Entry 6Q0D (X-ray diffraction, 2.05 A resolution); this record covers chains C and D of the 4 polymer chains in the assembly.

[Chain C (and D)]
Name: L-lactate dehydrogenase A chain
Organism: Homo sapiens
Notes: EC 1.1.1.27; chain D of this document is another copy of the same molecule, construct and numbering; everything in this record applies to it too
Reference sequence: P00338 (LDHA_HUMAN); residues 0-331 here correspond to UniProt positions 1-332 (UniProt number = residue number + 1)
Sequence (332 residues; row label = number of the first residue in the row; numbering starts at 0):
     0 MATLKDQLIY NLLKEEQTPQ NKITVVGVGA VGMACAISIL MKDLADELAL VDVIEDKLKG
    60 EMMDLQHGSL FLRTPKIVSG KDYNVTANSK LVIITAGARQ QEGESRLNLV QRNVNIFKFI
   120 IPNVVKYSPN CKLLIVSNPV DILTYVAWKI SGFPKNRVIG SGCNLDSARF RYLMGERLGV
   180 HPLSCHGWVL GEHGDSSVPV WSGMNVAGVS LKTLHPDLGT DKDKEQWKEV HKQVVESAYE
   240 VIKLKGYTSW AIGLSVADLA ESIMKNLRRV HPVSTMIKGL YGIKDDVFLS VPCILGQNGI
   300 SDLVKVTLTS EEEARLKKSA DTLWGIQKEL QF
Unresolved in the structure: 0
Swiss-Prot annotation at these positions:
  - active site: H192 (Proton acceptor)
  - binding site (NAD(+)): R98, N137
  - binding site (substrate): R105, N137, R168, T247
  - modified residue: A1 (N-acetylalanine), K4 (N6-acetyllysine), Y9 (Phosphotyrosine), K13 (N6-acetyllysine), T17 (Phosphothreonine), K56 (N6-acetyllysine), K80 (N6-acetyllysine), K117 (N6-acetyllysine), K125 (N6-acetyllysine), K223 (N6-acetyllysine), K231 (N6-acetyllysine), Y238 (Phosphotyrosine), K242 (N6-acetyllysine), T308 (Phosphothreonine), S309 (Phosphoserine), K317 (N6-acetyllysine), T321 (Phosphothreonine)
  - cross-link: K56 (Glycyl lysine isopeptide (Lys-Gly) (interchain with G-Cter in SUMO2))
Ligand contacts:
  - NADH (NAI; 1,4-dihydronicotinamide adenine dinucleotide): V25, G26, V27, G28, A29, V30, G31, D51, V52, I53, Y82, T94, A95, G96, R98, I115, F118, I119, V135, S136, N137, V139, S160, G161, L164, H192, Y246, T247, I251
  - P8M (2-{3-[3-(cyclopentylethynyl)-4-fluorophenyl]-5-(cyclopropylmethyl)-4-[(3-fluoro-4-sulfamoylphenyl)methyl]-1H-pyrazol-1-yl}-1,3-thiazole-4-carboxylic acid): R105, L106, L108, V109, N112, N137, P138, V139, D140, I141, L164, R168, E191, H192, G193, D194, V234, A237, Y238, I241, T247, L322, I325
From the paper describing this entry:
  - binding site for P8M: D140, I141, R168, E191, Y238, T247

[How chain C and chain D interact]
Pairs across the interface (118):
  T2(C) - E224(D)
  L3(C) - L210(D)  hydrophobic
  L3(C) - H214(D)
  L3(C) - E224(D)  hydrogen bond (backbone-side chain)
  L3(C) - W226(D)  hydrophobic
  K4(C) - R176(D)
  K4(C) - L177(D)
  Q6(C) - L213(D)  hydrogen bond (side chain-backbone)
  L7(C) - V208(D)  hydrophobic
  L7(C) - L210(D)  hydrophobic
  L7(C) - L213(D)  hydrophobic
  I8(C) - L177(D)
  I8(C) - V179(D)  hydrophobic
  M32(C) - W249(D)
  I36(C) - W249(D)  hydrophobic
  S37(C) - M40(D)
  M40(C) - S37(D)
  M40(C) - K41(D)
  M40(C) - L253(D)  hydrophobic
  K41(C) - M40(D)
  D55(C) - L243(D)
  K56(C) - L243(D)  hydrogen bond (backbone-backbone)
  K56(C) - Y246(D)
  K58(C) - E239(D)  salt bridge
  K58(C) - L243(D)
  G59(C) - V240(D)
  G59(C) - L243(D)
  G59(C) - K244(D)
  E60(C) - K244(D)  salt bridge
  E60(C) - W249(D)  hydrogen bond
  M62(C) - E239(D)
  M62(C) - V240(D)  hydrophobic
  D63(C) - K244(D)  salt bridge
  D63(C) - T247(D)
  D63(C) - S248(D)  hydrogen bond (side chain-backbone)
  D63(C) - W249(D)  hydrogen bond (side chain-backbone)
  D63(C) - A250(D)  hydrogen bond (side chain-backbone)
  L64(C) - W249(D)  hydrophobic
  Q65(C) - Y171(D)  hydrogen bond
  H66(C) - A167(D)
  H66(C) - R168(D)  hydrogen bond
  H66(C) - S236(D)  hydrogen bond
  H66(C) - V240(D)
  H66(C) - A250(D)
  G67(C) - A250(D)
  S68(C) - Y171(D)
  S68(C) - H180(D)
  L69(C) - A167(D)  hydrophobic
  L69(C) - R170(D)
  L69(C) - P181(D)
  L69(C) - L182(D)
  F70(C) - A167(D)  hydrophobic
  F70(C) - L253(D)  hydrophobic
  F70(C) - S254(D)
  F70(C) - D257(D)
  L71(C) - H180(D)
  R72(C) - L182(D)
  A167(C) - H66(D)
  A167(C) - L69(D)  hydrophobic
  A167(C) - F70(D)  hydrophobic
  R168(C) - H66(D)  hydrogen bond
  R170(C) - L69(D)
  Y171(C) - Q65(D)  hydrogen bond
  Y171(C) - H66(D)
  Y171(C) - S68(D)
  R176(C) - K4(D)
  L177(C) - K4(D)
  L177(C) - L7(D)  hydrophobic
  L177(C) - I8(D)
  H180(C) - S68(D)
  H180(C) - L71(D)
  P181(C) - S68(D)
  P181(C) - L69(D)
  L182(C) - L69(D)
  L182(C) - R72(D)
  V208(C) - L7(D)  hydrophobic
  L210(C) - L7(D)  hydrophobic
  L213(C) - L3(D)  hydrophobic
  L213(C) - Q6(D)
  L213(C) - L7(D)  hydrophobic
  H214(C) - L3(D)
  H214(C) - Q6(D)
  L217(C) - L3(D)  hydrophobic
  E224(C) - A1(D)
  E224(C) - T2(D)
  E224(C) - L3(D)  hydrogen bond (side chain-backbone)
  W226(C) - L3(D)
  S236(C) - H66(D)
  E239(C) - K58(D)  salt bridge
  E239(C) - M62(D)
  V240(C) - G59(D)
  V240(C) - M62(D)  hydrophobic
  V240(C) - H66(D)
  L243(C) - D55(D)
  L243(C) - K56(D)  hydrogen bond (backbone-backbone)
  L243(C) - K58(D)
  L243(C) - G59(D)
  L243(C) - M62(D)  hydrophobic
  K244(C) - G59(D)
  K244(C) - E60(D)  salt bridge
  K244(C) - D63(D)  salt bridge
  T247(C) - D63(D)
  S248(C) - D63(D)  hydrogen bond (backbone-side chain)
  W249(C) - M32(D)
  W249(C) - I36(D)  hydrophobic
  W249(C) - E60(D)  hydrogen bond
  W249(C) - D63(D)  hydrogen bond (backbone-side chain)
  W249(C) - L64(D)  hydrophobic
  W249(C) - W249(D)  hydrophobic
  A250(C) - D63(D)  hydrogen bond (backbone-side chain)
  A250(C) - H66(D)
  A250(C) - G67(D)
  L253(C) - M40(D)  hydrophobic
  L253(C) - G67(D)
  L253(C) - F70(D)  hydrophobic
  L253(C) - L71(D)  hydrophobic
  S254(C) - F70(D)
  D257(C) - F70(D)
Interface residues without a listed pair, chain C (60 interface residues in all): A1, P74, V179, V205, Y246
Interface residues without a listed pair, chain D (61 interface residues in all): N163, G178, V205, L217

[Summary]
Chain C and chain D form an interface of 60 and 61 residues respectively; the contacts include 18 hydrogen
bonds and 6 salt bridges. Polar contacts include K58(C)-E239(D), E60(C)-K244(D) and D63(C)-K244(D). Chain C
binds compound P8M and NADH. From the paper: a binding site for P8M at D140(C), I141(C) and R168(C) among
others.
Chain C and chain D are both L-lactate dehydrogenase A chain (Homo sapiens); the structure, Crystal structure
of ldha in complex with compound ncgc00384414-01 at 2.05 A resolution, was determined by X-ray diffraction,
deposited together with 6Q13.
